Entry 7WG9 (electron microscopy, 3.50 A resolution); this record covers chains B and C of the 3 polymer chains in the assembly.

# Chain B (and C)
Protein: Spike glycoprotein
From: Severe acute respiratory syndrome coronavirus 2
Notes: chain C of this document is another copy of the same molecule, construct and numbering; everything in this record applies to it too
UniProt: P0DTC2 (SPIKE_SARS2); aligned to UniProt positions 1-1271 over residues 1-1271 (the alignment contains insertions or deletions, so no single offset holds)
Amino-acid sequence (1271 residues; numbered 1 to 1271; the number before each row is that of its first residue):
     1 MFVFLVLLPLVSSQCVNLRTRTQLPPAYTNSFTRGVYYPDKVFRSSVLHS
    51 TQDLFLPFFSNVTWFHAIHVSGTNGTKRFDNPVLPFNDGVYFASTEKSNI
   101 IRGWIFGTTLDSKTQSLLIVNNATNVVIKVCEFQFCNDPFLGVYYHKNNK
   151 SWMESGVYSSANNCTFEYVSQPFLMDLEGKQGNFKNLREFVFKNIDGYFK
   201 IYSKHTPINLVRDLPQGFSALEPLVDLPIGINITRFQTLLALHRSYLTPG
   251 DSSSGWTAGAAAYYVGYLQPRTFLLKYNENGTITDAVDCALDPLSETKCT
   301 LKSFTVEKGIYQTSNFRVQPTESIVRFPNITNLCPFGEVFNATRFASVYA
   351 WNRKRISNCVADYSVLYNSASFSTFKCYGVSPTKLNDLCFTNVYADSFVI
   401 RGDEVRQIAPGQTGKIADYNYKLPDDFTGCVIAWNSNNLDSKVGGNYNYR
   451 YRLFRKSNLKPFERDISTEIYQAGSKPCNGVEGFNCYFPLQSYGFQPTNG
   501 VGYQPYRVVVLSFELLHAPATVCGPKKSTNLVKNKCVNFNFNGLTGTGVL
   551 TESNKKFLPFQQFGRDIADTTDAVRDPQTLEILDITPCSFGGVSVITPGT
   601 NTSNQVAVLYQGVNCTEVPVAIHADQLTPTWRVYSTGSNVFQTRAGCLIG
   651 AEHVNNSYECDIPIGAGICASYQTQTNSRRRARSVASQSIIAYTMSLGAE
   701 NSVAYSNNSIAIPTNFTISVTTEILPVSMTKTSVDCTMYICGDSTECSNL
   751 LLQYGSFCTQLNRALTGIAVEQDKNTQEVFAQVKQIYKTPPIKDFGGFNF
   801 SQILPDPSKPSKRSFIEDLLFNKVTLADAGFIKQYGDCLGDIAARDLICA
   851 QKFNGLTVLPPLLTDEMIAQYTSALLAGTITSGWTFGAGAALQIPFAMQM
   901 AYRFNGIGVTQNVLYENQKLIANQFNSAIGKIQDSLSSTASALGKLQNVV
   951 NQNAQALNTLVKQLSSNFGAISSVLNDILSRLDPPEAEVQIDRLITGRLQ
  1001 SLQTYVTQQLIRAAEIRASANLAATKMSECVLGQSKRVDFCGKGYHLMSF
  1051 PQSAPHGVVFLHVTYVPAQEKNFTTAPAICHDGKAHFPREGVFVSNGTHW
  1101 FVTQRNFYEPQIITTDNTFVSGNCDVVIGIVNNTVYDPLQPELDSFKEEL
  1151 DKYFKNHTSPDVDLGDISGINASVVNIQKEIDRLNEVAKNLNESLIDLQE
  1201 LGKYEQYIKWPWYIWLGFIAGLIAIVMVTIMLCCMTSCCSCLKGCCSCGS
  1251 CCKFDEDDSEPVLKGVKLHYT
Unresolved in the structure: 1-13, 69-76, 243-251, 620-638, 675-686, 825-846, 1147-1271
Sequence notes: variant R19 (Thr in P0DTC2), G156 (Glu in P0DTC2), R450 (Leu452 in P0DTC2), K476 (Thr478 in P0DTC2), G612 (Asp614 in P0DTC2), R679 (Pro681 in P0DTC2), N948 (Asp950 in P0DTC2), P984 (Lys986 in P0DTC2), P985 (Val987 in P0DTC2)
Disulfides: C15-C136, C131-C164, C289-C299, C334-C359, C377-C430, C389-C523, C478-C486, C536-C588, C615-C647, C660-C669, C736-C758, C741-C747, C1030-C1041, C1080-C1124
Covalent attachments: N-acetylglucosamine (NAG) linked to N61, N122, N163, N232, N280, N329, N341, N601, N614, N655, N707, N715, N799, N1072, N1096, N1132
UniProt features mapped onto this chain:
  - lipidation (S-palmitoyl cysteine): C1241, C1248
  - glycosylation: N17 (N-linked (GlcNAc...) (complex) asparagine), N61 (N-linked (GlcNAc...) (hybrid) asparagine), N74 (N-linked (GlcNAc...) (complex) asparagine), N122 (N-linked (GlcNAc...) (hybrid) asparagine), N149 (N-linked (GlcNAc...) (complex) asparagine), T676 (O-linked (GlcNAc...) threonine)

# How chain B and chain C interact
Contacting residue pairs (126; chain B residue first):
  D40(B) with Q561(C), hydrogen bond (backbone-side chain)
  K41(B) with Q561(C), hydrogen bond (backbone-side chain); Q562(C); F563(C)
  V42(B) with Q561(C), hydrogen bond (backbone-side chain); F563(C); R565(C)
  F43(B) with K556(C); F557(C), hydrophobic; Q561(C); F563(C), hydrogen bond (backbone-backbone); G564(C); R565(C), hydrogen bond (backbone-backbone)
  S46(B) with I567(C)
  V47(B) with I567(C), hydrophobic
  D196(B) with E514(C)
  Y198(B) with N392(C), hydrogen bond; Y394(C)
  P223(B) with F560(C), hydrophobic
  P228(B) with R355(C)
  Y367(B) with T413(C)
  A370(B) with K415(C)
  G411(B) with P985(C); E986(C)
  D735(B) with N315(C), hydrogen bond
  D743(B) with R317(C), salt bridge
  Q753(B) with S966(C); N967(C), hydrogen bond; F968(C)
  Y754(B) with Q963(C); F968(C)
  G755(B) with S966(C)
  S756(B) with Q963(C), hydrogen bond
  F757(B) with F968(C), hydrophobic
  Q760(B) with Q963(C); T1004(C)
  K784(B) with K1043(C)
  Q785(B) with A699(C); N701(C)
  I786(B) with L697(C); A699(C), hydrogen bond (backbone-backbone); E700(C); N701(C), hydrogen bond (backbone-backbone)
  Y787(B) with N701(C)
  K788(B) with E700(C), salt bridge; N701(C); S702(C)
  P790(B) with Y705(C), hydrophobic
  D794(B) with Y705(C); N707(C), hydrogen bond
  F795(B) with Y705(C), hydrophobic
  L847(B) with I567(C)
  A850(B) with D566(C); A568(C), hydrophobic
  K852(B) with F590(C)
  F853(B) with F590(C)
  N854(B) with T570(C); F590(C)
  P861(B) with A666(C), hydrogen bond (backbone-backbone)
  L862(B) with P663(C), hydrophobic; A666(C); G667(C), hydrogen bond (backbone-backbone)
  T864(B) with A666(C)
  M867(B) with G667(C); L697(C), hydrophobic
  Q870(B) with L697(C)
  Y871(B) with L697(C)
  T881(B) with V703(C)
  W884(B) with R1105(C)
  G887(B) with K1043(C), hydrogen bond (backbone-side chain)
  A888(B) with G1044(C)
  A890(B) with E1070(C)
  A891(B) with E1070(C)
  L892(B) with V703(C); A711(C)
  Q893(B) with V703(C); A704(C); S709(C); I710(C); A711(C), hydrogen bond (backbone-backbone)
  I894(B) with Y705(C); I710(C), hydrophobic
  P895(B) with Y705(C); S706(C); N707(C); S709(C); I710(C)
  F896(B) with Y705(C), hydrogen bond (backbone-side chain)
  M898(B) with I710(C), hydrophobic; T1075(C); P1077(C), hydrophobic
  Y902(B) with G1091(C), hydrogen bond (side chain-backbone); V1092(C); R1105(C)
  N905(B) with E1090(C)
  N912(B) with F1087(C); F1119(C)
  Y915(B) with P1077(C); F1087(C), hydrophobic; V1127(C)
  E916(B) with S1121(C), hydrogen bond
  Q918(B) with I1128(C)
  V961(B) with A568(C), hydrophobic
  S965(B) with D569(C), hydrogen bond
  N976(B) with T545(C)
  L979(B) with K384(C)
  S980(B) with K384(C), hydrogen bond (backbone-side chain); L388(C)
  R981(B) with G379(C), hydrogen bond (side chain-backbone); V380(C); S381(C), hydrogen bond (backbone-backbone); L388(C)
  L982(B) with G379(C); S381(C); K384(C)
  D983(B) with S381(C), hydrogen bond (backbone-side chain); T383(C)
  D992(B) with R993(C), salt bridge
  L1010(B) with Q1008(C)
  T1025(B) with R1037(C)
  S1028(B) with V1038(C)
  E1029(B) with R1037(C), salt bridge; V1038(C)
  L1032(B) with V1038(C); D1039(C)
  F1146(B) with L1143(C), hydrophobic
Interface residues without a listed pair, chain B (94 interface residues in all): R44, K200, N280, D425, M738, R763, T766, E771, L859, P860, Q911, K919, K962, Q1000, Q1003, T1007, G1033, R1037, E1109, L1139, E1142
Interface residues without a listed pair, chain C (100 interface residues in all): Q312, T428, L515, L516, H517, A518, Q611, A645, I664, G665, T694, M695, P713, Q955, T959, G969, Q1000, T1007, I1011, E1015, F1040, Y1045, V1066, N1072, P1088, V1126, L1139, Q1140

# Summary
94 residues of chain B face 100 of chain C across their interface; the contacts include 24 hydrogen bonds and
4 salt bridges. Among the polar pairs are D743(B)-R317(C), K788(B)-E700(C) and D992(B)-R993(C).
Both chains are Spike glycoprotein (Severe acute respiratory syndrome coronavirus 2). Entry 7WG9 (Delta Spike
Trimer(1 RBD Up)) was determined by electron microscopy, deposited together with 7WG7, 7WG8, 7WGB, 7WGC and
7WG6.
